PDB entry 6K15 | electron microscopy, 3.40 A resolution | chains A and J of the 13 polymer chains in the assembly

[Chain A]
Molecule: Chromatin structure-remodeling complex protein RSC58
From: Saccharomyces cerevisiae S288C
UniProtKB: Q07979 (RSC58_YEAST); residue numbers follow UniProt; this construct covers 1-502
Chain sequence (502 residues; row label = number of the first residue in the row):
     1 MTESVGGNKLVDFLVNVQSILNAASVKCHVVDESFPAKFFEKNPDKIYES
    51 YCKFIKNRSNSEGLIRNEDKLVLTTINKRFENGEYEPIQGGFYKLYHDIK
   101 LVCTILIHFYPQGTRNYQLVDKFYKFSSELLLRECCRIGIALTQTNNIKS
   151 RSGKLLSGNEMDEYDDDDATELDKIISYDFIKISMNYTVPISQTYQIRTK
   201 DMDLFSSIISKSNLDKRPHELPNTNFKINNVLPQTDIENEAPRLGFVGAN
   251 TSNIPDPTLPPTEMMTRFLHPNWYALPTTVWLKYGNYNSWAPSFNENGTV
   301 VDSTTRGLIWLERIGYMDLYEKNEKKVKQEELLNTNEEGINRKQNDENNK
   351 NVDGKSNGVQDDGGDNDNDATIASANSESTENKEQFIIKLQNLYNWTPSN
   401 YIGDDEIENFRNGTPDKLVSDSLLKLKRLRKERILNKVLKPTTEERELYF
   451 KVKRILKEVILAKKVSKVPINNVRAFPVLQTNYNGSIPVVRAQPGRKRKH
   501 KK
Disordered / not traced: 1-8, 59-73, 139-168, 315-387, 492-502

[Chain J]
Molecule: Nuclear protein STH1/NPS1
From: Saccharomyces cerevisiae S288C
Notes: EC 3.6.4.12
UniProtKB: P32597 (STH1_YEAST); residues 1-1359 here = UniProt positions 1-1359
Chain sequence (1359 residues; each row starts with the number of its first residue):
     1 MLQEQSELMSTVMNNTPTTVAALAAVAAASETNGKLGSEEQPEITIPKPR
    51 SSAQLEQLLYRYRAIQNHPKENKLEIKAIEDTFRNISRDQDIYETKLDTL
   101 RKSIDKGFQYDEDLLNKHLVALQLLEKDTDVPDYFLDLPDTKNDNTTAIE
   151 VDYSEKKPIKISADFNAKAKSLGLESKFSNATKTALGDPDTEIRISARIS
   201 NRINELERLPANLGTYSLDDCLEFITKDDLSSRMDTFKIKALVELKSLKL
   251 LTKQKSIRQKLINNVASQAHHNIPYLRDSPFTAAAQRSVQIRSKVIVPQT
   301 VRLAEELERQQLLEKRKKERNLHLQKINSIIDFIKERQSEQWSRQERCFQ
   351 FGRLGASLHNQMEKDEQKRIERTAKQRLAALKSNDEEAYLKLLDQTKDTR
   401 ITQLLRQTNSFLDSLSEAVRAQQNEAKILHGEEVQPITDEEREKTDYYEV
   451 AHRIKEKIDKQPSILVGGTLKEYQLRGLEWMVSLYNNHLNGILADEMGLG
   501 KTIQSISLITYLYEVKKDIGPFLVIVPLSTITNWTLEFEKWAPSLNTIIY
   551 KGTPNQRHSLQHQIRVGNFDVLLTTYEYIIKDKSLLSKHDWAHMIIDEGH
   601 RMKNAQSKLSFTISHYYRTRNRLILTGTPLQNNLPELWALLNFVLPKIFN
   651 SAKTFEDWFNTPFANTGTQEKLELTEEETLLIIRRLHKVLRPFLLRRLKK
   701 EVEKDLPDKVEKVIKCKLSGLQQQLYQQMLKHNALFVGAGTEGATKGGIK
   751 GLNNKIMQLRKICNHPFVFDEVEGVVNPSRGNSDLLFRVAGKFELLDRVL
   801 PKFKASGHRVLMFFQMTQVMDIMEDFLRMKDLKYMRLDGSTKTEERTEML
   851 NAFNAPDSDYFCFLLSTRAGGLGLNLQTADTVIIFDTDWNPHQDLQAQDR
   901 AHRIGQKNEVRILRLITTDSVEEVILERAMQKLDIDGKVIQAGKFDNKST
   951 AEEQEAFLRRLIESETNRDDDDKAELDDDELNDTLARSADEKILFDKIDK
  1001 ERMNQERADAKAQGLRVPPPRLIQLDELPKVFREDIEEHFKKEDSEPLGR
  1051 IRQKKRVYYDDGLTEEQFLEAVEDDNMSLEDAIKKRREARERRRLRQNGT
  1101 KENEIETLENTPEASETSLIENNSFTAAVDEETNADKETTASRSKRRSSR
  1151 KKRTISIVTAEDKENTQEESTSQENGGAKVEEEVKSSSVEIINGSESKKK
  1201 KPKLTVKIKLNKTTVLENNDGKRAEEKPESKSPAKKTAAKKTKTKSKSLG
  1251 IFPTVEKLVEEMREQLDEVDSHPRTSIFEKLPSKRDYPDYFKVIEKPMAI
  1301 DIILKNCKNGTYKTLEEVRQALQTMFENARFYNEEGSWVYVDADKLNEFT
  1351 DEWFKEHSS
Disordered / not traced: 1, 35-44, 136-186, 298-1359
Swiss-Prot annotation at these positions:
  - motif: Asp597 to His600 (DEGH box)
  - binding site (ATP): Asp495 to Thr502
  - modified residue: Ser38 (Phosphoserine)
  - mutagenesis: Ser505 (S505F: Temperature-sensitive), Pro646 (P646L: Temperature-sensitive), Cys763 (C763Y: Temperature-sensitive. Reduced sporulation efficiency), Lys792 (K792E: Complete inactivation), Ser806 (S806L: Temperature-sensitive; when associated with M-881. Altered cell cycle distribution), Thr881 (T881M: Temperature-sensitive; when associated with L-806. Altered cell cycle distribution)

[Interface between chain A and chain J]
Pairs across the interface - 134 pairs, chain A then chain J:
  Ala24(A) with Phe224(J), hydrophobic
  Lys122(A) with Thr226(J)
  Phe126(A) with Phe224(J), hydrophobic
  Glu238(A) with Asn212(J), hydrogen bond
  Ala241(A) with Asn212(J)
  Pro242(A) with Pro210(J); Ala211(J), hydrogen bond (backbone-backbone)
  Arg243(A) with Glu207(J); Arg208(J), hydrogen bond (side chain-backbone); Leu209(J); Pro210(J)
  Leu244(A) with Leu206(J); Leu209(J), hydrogen bond (backbone-backbone); Ala241(J)
  Gly245(A) with Glu207(J)
  Gly248(A) with Lys246(J)
  Ile254(A) with Lys249(J); Leu250(J), hydrophobic
  Pro255(A) with Lys249(J); Thr252(J)
  Pro257(A) with Ser196(J), hydrogen bond (backbone-side chain); Leu248(J)
  Thr258(A) with Ser196(J)
  Thr262(A) with Glu192(J), hydrogen bond; Lys255(J)
  Met264(A) with Arg258(J); Gln259(J)
  Met265(A) with Ile262(J), hydrophobic
  Phe268(A) with Ile262(J), hydrophobic; Asn263(J); Ala266(J), hydrophobic
  His270(A) with Ala266(J); Ala269(J)
  Pro271(A) with Ala266(J); His270(J), hydrogen bond (backbone-side chain)
  Asn272(A) with His270(J)
  Leu276(A) with Ala285(J), hydrophobic
  Gly298(A) with Ser288(J), hydrogen bond (backbone-side chain)
  Val300(A) with Phe281(J), hydrophobic; Ala285(J), hydrophobic
  Val301(A) with Phe281(J), hydrophobic
  Ile388(A) with Glu80(J); Arg84(J)
  Asn392(A) with Ser87(J); Gln90(J); Glu94(J)
  Leu393(A) with Glu56(J); Tyr60(J), hydrogen bond (backbone-side chain); Phe83(J), hydrophobic
  Tyr394(A) with Tyr60(J), hydrophobic
  Asn395(A) with Gln90(J), hydrogen bond (backbone-side chain)
  Trp396(A) with Ser52(J); Glu56(J); Ile86(J); Asp89(J); Gln90(J)
  Pro398(A) with Arg50(J); Ser51(J); Ser52(J)
  Asn400(A) with Asp89(J); Gln90(J), hydrogen bond; Tyr93(J)
  Tyr401(A) with Lys48(J), hydrogen bond; Asp89(J)
  Gly403(A) with Tyr93(J)
  Asp404(A) with Tyr93(J); Lys96(J)
  Asp405(A) with Lys96(J)
  Ile407(A) with Leu100(J)
  Glu408(A) with Lys96(J); Thr99(J), hydrogen bond; Leu100(J)
  Arg411(A) with Leu100(J); Ser103(J); Ile104(J); Asp105(J)
  Asn412(A) with Ser103(J); Asp105(J)
  Gly413(A) with Asp105(J)
  Thr414(A) with Phe108(J)
  Pro415(A) with Phe108(J)
  Asp416(A) with Phe108(J); Tyr110(J)
  Val419(A) with His118(J)
  Ser420(A) with His118(J)
  Leu423(A) with His118(J); Leu125(J), hydrophobic
  Leu424(A) with Phe135(J), hydrophobic
  Lys427(A) with Asp133(J), salt bridge
  Arg430(A) with Leu125(J); Thr129(J); Asp130(J), salt bridge; Val131(J)
  Leu435(A) with Arg194(J)
  Leu439(A) with Asn201(J)
  Arg446(A) with Arg50(J)
  Tyr449(A) with Glu126(J), hydrogen bond
  Val452(A) with Leu122(J), hydrophobic
  Arg454(A) with Tyr93(J)
  Leu456(A) with Leu122(J), hydrophobic
  Glu458(A) with Leu100(J); Arg101(J), salt bridge
  Leu461(A) with Arg101(J)
  Ala462(A) with Ile104(J), hydrophobic
  Lys463(A) with Lys106(J), hydrogen bond (side chain-backbone); Gly107(J); Phe108(J)
  Val465(A) with Tyr110(J); Glu112(J); Leu115(J), hydrophobic
  Ser466(A) with Glu112(J), hydrogen bond
  Lys467(A) with Glu112(J), hydrogen bond (backbone-side chain)
  Val468(A) with Glu112(J)
  Pro469(A) with Leu115(J); Asn116(J)
  Arg474(A) with Ser217(J); Leu218(J), hydrogen bond (backbone-backbone); Asp219(J), salt bridge
  Ala475(A) with Tyr216(J); Phe237(J), hydrophobic
  Phe476(A) with Thr215(J); Tyr216(J), hydrogen bond (backbone-backbone); Phe237(J)
  Pro477(A) with Gly214(J); Phe237(J)
  Val478(A) with Asn212(J); Leu213(J); Gly214(J), hydrogen bond (backbone-backbone); Thr215(J)
  Leu479(A) with Pro210(J), hydrophobic; Asn212(J)
  Gln480(A) with Asn212(J), hydrogen bond (backbone-backbone); Met234(J)
  Asn482(A) with Asn212(J)
Interface residues without a listed pair, chain A (86 interface residues in all): Ile20, Glu129, Val247, Asn250, Pro277, Asn297, Lys389, Ser399, Leu426, Arg433, Lys437
Interface residues without a listed pair, chain J (98 interface residues in all): Gln57, Asp91, Leu97, Gln109, Leu114, Leu119, Ala121, Asp128, Arg198, Ser200, Ile225, Lys227, Asp229, Asp235, Leu242, Leu251, Ser267, Gln268, Leu276, Ala284, Ile291

[Summary]
86 residues of chain A face 98 of chain J across their interface, with 21 hydrogen bonds and 4 salt bridges.
Among the polar pairs are Lys427(A)-Asp133(J), Arg430(A)-Asp130(J) and Glu458(A)-Arg101(J). UniProt lists 8
ATP-binding residues and 6 mutagenesis sites on chain J.
Here chain A is Chromatin structure-remodeling complex protein RSC58 and chain J is Nuclear protein STH1/NPS1,
both from Saccharomyces cerevisiae S288C. Entry 6K15 (RSC substrate-recruitment module) was determined by
electron microscopy together with 6KW3 and 6KW4 from the same study.
